Entry 9CL7 (electron microscopy, 3.83 A resolution); this record covers chains B and D of the 6 polymer chains in the assembly.

Chain B (and D):
Protein: Proliferating cell nuclear antigen
From: Homo sapiens
Notes: chain D of this document is another copy of the same molecule, construct and numbering; everything in this record applies to it too
UniProt: P12004 (PCNA_HUMAN); numbering as in UniProt (aligned over 1-261)
Amino-acid sequence (261 residues; numbered 1 to 261; the number before each row is that of its first residue):
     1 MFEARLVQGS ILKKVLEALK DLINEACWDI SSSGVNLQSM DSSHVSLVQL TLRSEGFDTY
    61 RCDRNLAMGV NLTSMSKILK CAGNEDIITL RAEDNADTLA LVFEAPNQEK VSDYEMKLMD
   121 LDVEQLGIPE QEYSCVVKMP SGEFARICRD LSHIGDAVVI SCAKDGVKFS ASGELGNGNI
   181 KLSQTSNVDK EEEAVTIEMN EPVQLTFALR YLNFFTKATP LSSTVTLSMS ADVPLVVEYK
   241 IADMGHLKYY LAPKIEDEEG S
Cystine bridges: Cys135-Cys162
Swiss-Prot annotation at these positions:
  - DNA-binding region: Arg61 to Lys80
  - modified residue: Lys14 (N6-acetyllysine), Lys77 (N6-acetyllysine), Lys80 (N6-acetyllysine), Tyr211 (Phosphotyrosine), Lys248 (N6-acetyllysine)
  - cross-link (Glycyl lysine isopeptide (Lys-Gly)): Lys164 (interchain with G-Cter in SUMO2), Lys254 (interchain with G-Cter in SUMO2)
  - natural variant: Ser228 (S228I: In ATLD2)
  - mutagenesis: Lys13 (K13R: Inhibits acetylation, recruitment to DNA damage sites, inducible ubiquitination and protein degradation, DNA replication and repair synthesis efficiencies, but homotrimer formation, nuclear ...), Lys14 (K14R: Inhibits acetylation, recruitment to DNA damage sites, inducible ubiquitination and protein degradation, DNA replication and repair synthesis efficiencies, but homotrimer formation, nuclear ...), Lys20 (K20R: Inhibits acetylation, recruitment to DNA damage sites, inducible ubiquitination and protein degradation, DNA replication and repair synthesis efficiencies, but homotrimer formation, nuclear ...), Met40 (M40A: Complete loss of interaction with UHRF2), Ser43 to Val45 (No effect on POLD3-binding. Impairs binding to ALKBH2), Lys77 (K77A: Inhibits recruitment to DNA damage sites, but nuclear localization is similar as the wild-type; in association with A-80 ...), Lys80 (K80A: Inhibits recruitment to DNA damage sites, but nuclear localization is similar as the wild-type; in association with A-77 ...), Gln125 to Ile128 (Strong decrease in POLD3-binding. Impairs binding to ALKBH2), Ile128 (I128A: Complete loss of interaction with UHRF2), Lys164 (K164R: Abolishes ubiquitination. No effect on interaction with SHPRH), Val188 to Lys190 (No effect on POLD3-binding. No effect on ALKBH2-binding), Tyr211 (Y211F: Alters chromatin-associated PCNA stability and its function in DNA replication and repair), 3 further mutagenesis entries in UniProt

How chain B and chain D interact:
Residue-residue contacts - 20 pairs, chain B then chain D:
  Glu143(B) with Lys110(D)
  Asp150(B) with Cys81(D)
  His153(B) with Lys80(D), hydrogen bond; Cys81(D), hydrogen bond
  Ile154(B) with Tyr114(D), hydrophobic
  Glu174(B) with Lys117(D), hydrogen bond (backbone-side chain)
  Leu175(B) with Met116(D); Lys117(D), hydrogen bond (backbone-side chain)
  Gly176(B) with Lys117(D)
  Asn177(B) with Glu115(D)
  Gly178(B) with Tyr114(D); Glu115(D)
  Asn179(B) with Asp113(D); Glu115(D), hydrogen bond
  Ile180(B) with Lys110(D); Val111(D); Ser112(D)
  Lys181(B) with Val111(D), hydrogen bond (backbone-backbone)
  Leu182(B) with Glu109(D); Lys110(D)
Other interface residues (no listed pair), chain B (16 interface residues in all): Leu151, Ser183, Thr185
Other interface residues (no listed pair), chain D (12 interface residues in all): Ser74

Overview:
16 residues of chain B and 12 residues of chain D are in contact, with 6 hydrogen bonds. Polar pairs include
His153(B)-Lys80(D), His153(B)-Cys81(D) and Glu174(B)-Lys117(D). From UniProt: 23 mutagenesis sites on chain B.
Chain B and chain D are both Proliferating cell nuclear antigen (Homo sapiens); the structure, Cryo-EM
structure of FAN1-PCNA-DNA in final state, was determined by electron microscopy, deposited together with
9CG4, 9CHM and 9CMA.
